Entry 6GRQ (X-ray diffraction, 3.30 A resolution); this record covers chain A.

Chain A:
Protein: Paired immunoglobulin-like receptor B
Source organism: Mus musculus
UniProtKB: Q8K4V6 (Q8K4V6_MOUSE); residues 25-619 here = UniProt positions 25-619
Amino-acid sequence (606 residues; each row starts with the number of its first residue):
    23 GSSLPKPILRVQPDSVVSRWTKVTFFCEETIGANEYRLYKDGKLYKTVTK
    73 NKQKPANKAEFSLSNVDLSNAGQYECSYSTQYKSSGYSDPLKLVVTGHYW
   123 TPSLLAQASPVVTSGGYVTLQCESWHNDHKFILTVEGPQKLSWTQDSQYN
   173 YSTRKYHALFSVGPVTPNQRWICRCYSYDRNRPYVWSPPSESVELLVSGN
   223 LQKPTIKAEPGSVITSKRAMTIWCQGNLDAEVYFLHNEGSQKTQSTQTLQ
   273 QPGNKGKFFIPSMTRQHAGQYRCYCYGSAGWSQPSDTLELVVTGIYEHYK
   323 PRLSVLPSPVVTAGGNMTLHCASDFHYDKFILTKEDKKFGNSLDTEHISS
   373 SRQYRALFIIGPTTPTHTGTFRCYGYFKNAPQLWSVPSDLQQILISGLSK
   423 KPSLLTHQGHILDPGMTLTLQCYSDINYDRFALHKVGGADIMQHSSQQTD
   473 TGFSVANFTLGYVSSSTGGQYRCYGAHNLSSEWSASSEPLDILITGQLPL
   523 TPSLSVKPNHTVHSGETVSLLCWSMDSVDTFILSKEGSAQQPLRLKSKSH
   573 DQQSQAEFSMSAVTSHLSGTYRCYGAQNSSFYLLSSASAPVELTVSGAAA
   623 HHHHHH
Not modelled in the structure: 23-24, 75, 528-549, 567-593, 611-628
Disulfide bonds: C49-C98, C144-C197, C246-C295, C343-C395, C444-C495
Covalent attachments: N-acetylglucosamine (NAG) linked to N338, N479
Construct notes: expression tag (23-24, 620-628)
Reported in the primary citation:
  - post-translational modification sites: N338
  - contacts within the chain: D36-K162 (salt bridge)
  - conformationally variable residues (order/disorder transition): V528 to S549, L567 to Y593

Overview:
N-acetylglucosamine is covalently linked to N338 and N479. From the paper: a modification site at N338;
conformational variability at V528 and L567.
Chain A is Paired immunoglobulin-like receptor B (Mus musculus); the structure, Paired immunoglobulin-like
receptor B (PirB) or Leukocyte immunoglobulin-like receptor subfamily B member 3 (LILRB3) full extracellular
..., was determined by X-ray diffraction together with 6GRS and 6GRT from the same study.
